Entry 6J2Q (electron microscopy, 3.80 A resolution); this record covers chains J and K of the 47 polymer chains in the assembly.

== Chain J ==
Protein: 26S protease regulatory subunit 8 homolog
Source organism: Saccharomyces cerevisiae S288c
UniProtKB: Q01939 (PRS8_YEAST); numbering as in UniProt (aligned over 1-405)
Chain sequence (405 residues; each row starts with the number of its first residue):
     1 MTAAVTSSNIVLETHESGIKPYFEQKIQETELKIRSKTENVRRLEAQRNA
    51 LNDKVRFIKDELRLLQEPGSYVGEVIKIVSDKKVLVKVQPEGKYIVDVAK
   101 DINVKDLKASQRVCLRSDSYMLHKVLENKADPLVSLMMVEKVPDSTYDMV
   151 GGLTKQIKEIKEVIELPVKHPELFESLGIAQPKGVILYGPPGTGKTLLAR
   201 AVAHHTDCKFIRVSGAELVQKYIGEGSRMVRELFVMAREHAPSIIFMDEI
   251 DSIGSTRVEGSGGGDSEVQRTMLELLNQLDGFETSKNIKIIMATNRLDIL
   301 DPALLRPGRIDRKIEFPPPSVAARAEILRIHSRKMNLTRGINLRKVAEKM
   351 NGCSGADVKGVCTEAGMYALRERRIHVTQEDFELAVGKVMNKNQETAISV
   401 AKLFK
Disordered / not traced: 1-23, 397-405
Swiss-Prot annotation at these positions:
  - binding site (ATP): Gly-189 to Thr-196
  - modified residue: Thr-2 (N-acetylthreonine)

== Chain K ==
Protein: 26S protease regulatory subunit 6B homolog
Source organism: Saccharomyces cerevisiae S288c
UniProtKB: P33298 (PRS6B_YEAST); residues 1-428 here = UniProt positions 1-428
Chain sequence (428 residues; row label = number of the first residue in the row):
     1 MEELGIVTPVEKAVEEKPAVKSYASLLAQLNGTVNNNSALSNVNSDIYFK
    51 LKKLEKEYELLTLQEDYIKDEQRHLKRELKRAQEEVKRIQSVPLVIGQFL
   101 EPIDQNTGIVSSTTGMSYVVRILSTLDRELLKPSMSVALHRHSNALVDIL
   151 PPDSDSSISVMGENEKPDVTYADVGGLDMQKQEIREAVELPLVQADLYEQ
   201 IGIDPPRGVLLYGPPGTGKTMLVKAVANSTKAAFIRVNGSEFVHKYLGEG
   251 PRMVRDVFRLARENAPSIIFIDEVDSIATKRFDAQTGSDREVQRILIELL
   301 TQMDGFDQSTNVKVIMATNRADTLDPALLRPGRLDRKIEFPSLRDRRERR
   351 LIFGTIASKMSLAPEADLDSLIIRNDSLSGAVIAAIMQEAGLRAVRKNRY
   401 VILQSDLEEAYATQVKTDNTVDKFDFYK
Disordered / not traced: 1-47
Swiss-Prot annotation at these positions:
  - binding site (ATP): Gly-213 to Thr-220
  - modified residue: Met-1 (N-acetylmethionine)
  - cross-link: Lys-280 (Glycyl lysine isopeptide (Lys-Gly) (interchain with G-Cter in ubiquitin))

== Interface between chain J and chain K ==
Contacting residue pairs (78):
  Glu-24(J) with Leu-51(K)
  Ile-27(J) with Leu-51(K); Leu-54(K), hydrophobic; Glu-55(K)
  Thr-30(J) with Tyr-58(K), hydrogen bond (backbone-side chain)
  Glu-31(J) with Tyr-58(K)
  Lys-33(J) with Tyr-58(K)
  Ile-34(J) with Leu-54(K), hydrophobic; Tyr-58(K)
  Lys-37(J) with Leu-61(K); Glu-65(K), salt bridge
  Asn-40(J) with Glu-65(K), hydrogen bond
  Leu-44(J) with Ile-68(K); Lys-69(K); Gln-72(K)
  Gln-47(J) with Gln-72(K)
  Arg-48(J) with Ile-68(K); Glu-71(K); Gln-72(K); Leu-75(K)
  Leu-51(J) with Gln-72(K); Leu-75(K), hydrophobic; Leu-79(K), hydrophobic
  Asn-52(J) with Leu-75(K)
  Lys-54(J) with Gln-83(K)
  Val-55(J) with Leu-79(K), hydrophobic
  Ile-58(J) with Ala-82(K); Gln-83(K); Val-86(K); Ser-124(K)
  Lys-59(J) with Glu-78(K), salt bridge; Ala-82(K)
  Leu-62(J) with Ile-89(K), hydrophobic
  Leu-65(J) with Gln-90(K); Ser-143(K), hydrogen bond (backbone-side chain); Ala-145(K)
  Glu-67(J) with Arg-121(K), salt bridge; Ser-143(K)
  Pro-68(J) with Ser-143(K)
  Ser-70(J) with Tyr-118(K); Val-119(K), hydrogen bond (side chain-backbone)
  Tyr-71(J) with Tyr-118(K), hydrophobic
  Val-72(J) with Ile-109(K), hydrophobic; Ser-117(K); Val-119(K), hydrophobic
  Gln-89(J) with Arg-290(K), hydrogen bond (backbone-side chain)
  Pro-90(J) with Gly-115(K); Met-116(K), hydrophobic
  Glu-91(J) with Met-116(K)
  Leu-126(J) with Ile-103(K), hydrophobic
  Glu-127(J) with Glu-101(K)
  Ser-135(J) with Gln-293(K), hydrogen bond (backbone-side chain)
  Arg-212(J) with Arg-330(K)
  Ala-216(J) with Arg-281(K)
  Gln-220(J) with Ala-284(K)
  Lys-221(J) with Thr-286(K)
  Tyr-222(J) with Ala-284(K)
  Asp-248(J) with Arg-330(K), salt bridge
  Ser-255(J) with Asp-322(K)
  Thr-256(J) with Lys-280(K); Asp-322(K)
  Lys-334(J) with Gly-202(K)
  Met-335(J) with Ile-201(K); Gly-202(K); Ile-203(K), hydrophobic
  Asn-336(J) with Gln-200(K); Ile-201(K), hydrogen bond (backbone-backbone)
  Gly-366(J) with Ile-201(K)
  Met-367(J) with Glu-186(K)
  Leu-370(J) with Leu-190(K), hydrophobic; Leu-197(K), hydrophobic; Tyr-198(K), hydrophobic; Ile-201(K), hydrophobic
  Arg-371(J) with Gln-182(K); Glu-186(K), salt bridge
  Arg-374(J) with Ile-201(K)
  Ile-375(J) with Gln-200(K)
  Lys-388(J) with Glu-183(K), salt bridge
Other interface residues (no listed pair), chain J (62 interface residues in all): Lys-26, Val-41, Glu-45, Glu-61, Leu-64, Gln-66, Gly-69, Cys-114, Lys-124, Leu-136, Glu-217, Glu-249, Arg-257, Cys-362
Other interface residues (no listed pair), chain K (57 interface residues in all): Gln-64, Tyr-67, Asp-104, Leu-123, Leu-146, Arg-320, Asp-325, Pro-326, Arg-336

== In short ==
The interface between chain J and chain K involves 62 residues on one side and 57 on the other; the contacts
include 7 hydrogen bonds and 6 salt bridges. Polar pairs include Lys-37(J)/Glu-65(K), Lys-59(J)/Glu-78(K) and
Glu-67(J)/Arg-121(K).
Chain J is 26S protease regulatory subunit 8 homolog and chain K is 26S protease regulatory subunit 6B
homolog, both from Saccharomyces cerevisiae S288c; the structure, Yeast proteasome in Ub-accepted state
(C1-b), was determined by electron microscopy, deposited together with 6J2N, 6J30, 6J2C and 6J2X.
